PDB entry 5O8F | X-ray diffraction, 3.20 A resolution | chains B and L of the 10 polymer chains in the assembly

[Chain B]
Molecule: Gamma-aminobutyric acid receptor subunit beta-3, Gamma-aminobutyric acid receptor subunit alpha-5
Organism: Homo sapiens
UniProtKB: chimeric construct of P28472, P31644: residues 1-229 from P28472 (GBRB3_HUMAN) positions 26-246 (offset varies); residues 230-315 from P31644 positions 261-346 (UniProt number = residue number + 31); residues 393-431 from P31644 positions 424-462 (UniProt number = residue number + 31)
Amino-acid sequence (367 residues; row label = number of the first residue in the row; note: 78 numbers in that range are skipped by the numbering (no residue carries them; nothing is unmodelled there); numbers below 1 keep their minus sign (Glu-2 is residue -2)):
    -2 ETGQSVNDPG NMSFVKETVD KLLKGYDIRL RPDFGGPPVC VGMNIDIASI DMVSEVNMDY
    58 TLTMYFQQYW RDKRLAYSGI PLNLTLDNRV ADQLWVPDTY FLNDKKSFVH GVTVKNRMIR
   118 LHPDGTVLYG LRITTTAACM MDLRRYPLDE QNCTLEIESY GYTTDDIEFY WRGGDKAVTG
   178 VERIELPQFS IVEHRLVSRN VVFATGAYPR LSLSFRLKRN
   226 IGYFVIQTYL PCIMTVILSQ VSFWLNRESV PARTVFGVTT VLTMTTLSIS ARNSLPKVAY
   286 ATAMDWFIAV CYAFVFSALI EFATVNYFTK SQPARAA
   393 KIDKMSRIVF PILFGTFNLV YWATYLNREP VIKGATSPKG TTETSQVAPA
Disordered / not traced: -2 to 8, 419-442
Construct notes: expression tag (-2 to 0, 432-442); linker (316-322); conflict Ile404 (Val435 in P31644)
Disulfide bonds: Cys136-Cys150
Glycans and other covalent adducts: N-acetylglucosamine (NAG) linked to Asn80; glycan linked to Asn149
Ligand contacts:
  - Pregnanolone (P9N), molecule 1: Ile242, Gln245, Val246, Trp249, Arg399, Pro403
  - Pregnanolone (P9N), molecule 2: Ile305, Ala308, Thr309, Tyr312
Reported in the primary citation:
  - binding site for Pregnanolone: Ile242, Gln245, Val246, Trp249, Ile305, Thr309
  - mutagenesis - Q245L (EC50 > 30 uM), Q245W (EC50 > 30 uM): decreased binding to Pregnanolone
  - post-translational modification sites: Asn149
  - mutagenesis - V246A/T287K, W249L/T287K: decreased signaling in response to Pregnanolone

[Chain L]
Molecule: Nanobody Nb25
Organism: Lama glama
Notes: antibody fragment or engineered binder
Amino-acid sequence (124 residues; each row starts with the number of its first residue):
     1 QVQLQESGGG LVQAGGSLRL SCAASGHTFN YPIMGWFRQA PGKEREFVGA ISWSGGSTSY
    61 ADSVKDRFTI SRDNAKNTVY LEMNNLKPED TAVYYCAAKG RYSGGLYYPT NYDYWGQGTQ
   121 VTVS
Disulfide bonds: Cys22-Cys96

[Interface between chain B and chain L]
Pairs across the interface (20; chain B residue first):
  Leu99(B) - Tyr102(L)  hydrophobic
  Asn100(B) - Tyr102(L)
  Ala135(B) - Tyr102(L)
  Met137(B) - Phe29(L)
  Met137(B) - Arg101(L)
  Met138(B) - Phe29(L)
  Asp139(B) - Phe29(L)
  Arg141(B) - Phe29(L)
  Arg141(B) - Trp53(L)
  Arg196(B) - Asn111(L)  hydrogen bond (side chain-backbone)
  Arg196(B) - Asp113(L)  salt bridge
  Val198(B) - Asn111(L)
  Val199(B) - Gly104(L)
  Val199(B) - Gly105(L)  hydrogen bond (backbone-backbone)
  Val199(B) - Tyr108(L)
  Val199(B) - Asn111(L)  hydrogen bond (backbone-side chain)
  Phe200(B) - Gly104(L)
  Phe200(B) - Tyr108(L)
  Ala201(B) - Tyr108(L)
  Arg207(B) - Tyr102(L)  hydrogen bond (side chain-backbone)
Also at the interface, not in a pair above, chain B (17 interface residues in all): Asn149, Thr151, Glu153, Asn197
Also at the interface, not in a pair above, chain L (12 interface residues in all): Asn30, Ser103, Thr110

[In short]
17 residues of chain B face 12 of chain L across their interface; the contacts include 4 hydrogen bonds and 1
salt bridge. Among the polar pairs are Arg196(B)-Asp113(L), Arg196(B)-Asn111(L) and Val199(B)-Asn111(L). From
the paper: a binding site for Pregnanolone at Ile242(B), Gln245(B) and Val246(B) among others; Q245L and Q245W
of chain B reduce binding to Pregnanolone; 4 substitutions were tested in all.
Chain B is Gamma-aminobutyric acid receptor subunit beta-3, Gamma-aminobutyric acid receptor subunit alpha-5
(Homo sapiens) and chain L is Nanobody Nb25 (Lama glama); the structure, Structure of a chimaeric beta3-alpha5
GABAA receptor in complex with nanobody Nb25 and pregnanolone, was determined by X-ray diffraction (same
publication as 5OJM).
